PDB entry 2BMW | X-ray diffraction, 1.50 A resolution | chain A

# Chain A
Name: Ferredoxin--NADP reductase
Organism: Anabaena sp
Notes: EC 1.18.1.2
UniProtKB: P21890 (FENR_ANASO); residues 0-303 here correspond to UniProt positions 137-440 (UniProt number = residue number + 137)
Chain sequence (304 residues; row label = number of the first residue in the row; numbering starts at 0):
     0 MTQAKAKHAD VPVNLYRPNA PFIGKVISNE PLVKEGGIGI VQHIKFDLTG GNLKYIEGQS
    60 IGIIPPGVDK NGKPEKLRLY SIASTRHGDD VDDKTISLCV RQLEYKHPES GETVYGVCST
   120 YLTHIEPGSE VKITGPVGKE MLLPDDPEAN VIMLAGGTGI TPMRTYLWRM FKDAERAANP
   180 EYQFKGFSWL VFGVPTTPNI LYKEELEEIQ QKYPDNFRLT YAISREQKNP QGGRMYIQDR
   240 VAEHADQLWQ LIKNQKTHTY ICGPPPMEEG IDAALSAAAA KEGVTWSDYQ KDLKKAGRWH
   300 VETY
Unresolved in the structure: 0-8
Differences from the reference sequence: engineered mutation Gly155 (Thr292 in P21890), Thr160 (Ala297 in P21890), Pro263 (Leu400 in P21890), Pro264 (Arg401 in P21890), Pro265 (Gly402 in P21890); conflict Gln246 (Glu383 in P21890)
Small-molecule neighbours: FAD (flavin-adenine dinucleotide): Ser59, Arg77, Leu78, Tyr79, Ser80, Cys98, Val99, Arg100, Leu102, Tyr104, Lys105, Glu108, Gly115, Val116, Cys117, Ser118, Thr157, Thr160, Glu301, Tyr303
Swiss-Prot annotation at these positions:
  - binding site (FAD): Arg77 to Ser80, Cys98 to Arg100, Tyr104, Val116 to Ser118, Thr157
  - binding site (NADP(+)): Ser80, Arg100, Thr157, Val193, Pro194, Ser223, Arg224, Arg233 to Gln237, Glu301

# Summary
Bound to chain A: flavin-adenine dinucleotide. From UniProt: 12 FAD-binding residues and 13 NADP+-binding
residues.
Chain A is Ferredoxin--NADP reductase (Anabaena sp); the structure, Ferredoxin: NADP+ Reductase Mutant With
Thr 155 Replaced By Gly, Ala 160 Replaced By Thr, Leu ..., was determined by X-ray diffraction together with
2VYQ and 2VZL from the same study.
